Entry 5BOX (X-ray diffraction, 2.50 A resolution); this record covers chains C and F of the 6 polymer chains in the assembly.

[Chain C]
Name: Putative HTH-type transcriptional regulator TrmBL2
Organism: Pyrococcus furiosus
UniProt: Q8U3H1 (TMBL2_PYRFU); residues 2-264 here = UniProt positions 2-264
Sequence (263 residues; numbered 2 to 264; the number before each row is that of its first residue):
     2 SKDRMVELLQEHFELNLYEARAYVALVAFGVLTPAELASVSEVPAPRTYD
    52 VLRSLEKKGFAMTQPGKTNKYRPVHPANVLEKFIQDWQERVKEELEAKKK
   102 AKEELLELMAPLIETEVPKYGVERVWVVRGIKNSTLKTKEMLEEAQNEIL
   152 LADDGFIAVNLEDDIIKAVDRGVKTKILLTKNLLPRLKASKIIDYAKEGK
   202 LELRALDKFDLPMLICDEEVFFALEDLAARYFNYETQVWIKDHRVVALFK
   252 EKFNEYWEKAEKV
Curated features (UniProtKB/Swiss-Prot):
  - DNA-binding region: Leu33 to Arg54 (H-T-H motif)
Reported in the primary citation:
  - binding site for DNA tgm: Leu18, Tyr19, Pro47, Arg48, Tyr50, Arg54, Asn70
  - binding site for the 25-nt DNA strand (chain F): Pro47, Arg48, Arg54
  - conformationally variable residues (side-chain flip): Tyr50

[Chain F]
Molecule: 25-nt DNA strand
Sequence (25 nucleotides; row label = number of the first residue in the row):
     1 GTAGTATCACTATCGATGATACTAC

[Chain C / chain F interface]
Contacting residue pairs - 10 pairs, chain C then chain F:
  Gln11(C) - DG15(F)  phosphate contact
  Asn17(C) - DG15(F)  phosphate contact
  Leu18(C) - DG15(F)  hydrogen bond to the phosphate
  Tyr19(C) - DG15(F)  sugar contact
  Tyr19(C) - DA16(F)  hydrogen bond to the phosphate
  Tyr19(C) - DT17(F)  base contact
  Pro45(C) - DT17(F)  base contact
  Pro47(C) - DG18(F)  base contact
  Pro47(C) - DA19(F)  base contact
  Arg48(C) - DT17(F)  base contact

[Overview]
The interface between chain C and chain F involves 7 residues on one side and 5 on the other; the contacts
include 2 hydrogen bonds. Polar pairs include Leu18(C)-DG15(F) and Tyr19(C)-DA16(F). From the paper: a binding
site for DNA tgm at Leu18(C), Tyr19(C) and Pro47(C) among others; a binding site for the 25-nt DNA strand
(chain F) at Pro47(C), Arg48(C) and Arg54(C).
Here chain C is Putative HTH-type transcriptional regulator TrmBL2 (Pyrococcus furiosus) and chain F is a
25-nt DNA strand. Entry 5BOX (Structure of TrmBL2, an archaeal chromatin protein, shows a novel mode of DNA
binding) was determined by X-ray diffraction together with 5BPD, 5BPI and 5BQT from the same study.
